Entry 7Q1Q (X-ray diffraction, 1.00 A resolution); this record covers chains A and B.

Chain A (and B):
Protein: Homomer-S
Notes: chain B of this document is another copy of the same molecule, construct and numbering; everything in this record applies to it too
Amino-acid sequence (32 residues; row label = number of the first residue in the row; numbering starts at 0):
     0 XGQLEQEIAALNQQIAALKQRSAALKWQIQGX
Modified / non-standard residues: ACE (acetyl group) at position 0; NH2 (amino group) at position 31

Interface between chain A and chain B:
Residue-residue contacts - 14 pairs, chain A then chain B:
  Ile7(A) - Leu24(B)  hydrophobic
  Leu10(A) - Leu17(B)  hydrophobic
  Leu10(A) - Ser21(B)
  Gln13(A) - Leu17(B)
  Ile14(A) - Leu17(B)  hydrophobic
  Ile14(A) - Lys18(B)
  Ile14(A) - Ser21(B)
  Leu17(A) - Leu10(B)  hydrophobic
  Leu17(A) - Gln13(B)
  Leu17(A) - Ile14(B)  hydrophobic
  Leu17(A) - Leu17(B)  hydrophobic
  Lys18(A) - Ile14(B)
  Ser21(A) - Ile14(B)
  Leu24(A) - Leu10(B)  hydrophobic
Also at the interface, not in a pair above, chain A (10 interface residues in all): Arg20, Ile28
Also at the interface, not in a pair above, chain B (10 interface residues in all): Ile7, Asn11, Arg20

Summary:
Chain A and chain B each contribute 10 residues to their interface.
Chain A and chain B are both Homomer-S; the structure, De novo designed homo-dimeric antiparallel helices
Homomer-S, was determined by X-ray diffraction together with 7Q1R, 7Q1S and 7Q1T from the same study.
